PDB entry 8T7R | X-ray diffraction, 3.84 A resolution | chains a and b of the 50 polymer chains in the assembly

[Chain a]
Molecule: MHC class I antigen (Fragment)
Source organism: Homo sapiens
UniProt: F6IQR9 (F6IQR9_HUMAN); residues 1-274 here correspond to UniProt positions 25-298 (UniProt number = residue number + 24)
Chain sequence (274 residues; row label = number of the first residue in the row):
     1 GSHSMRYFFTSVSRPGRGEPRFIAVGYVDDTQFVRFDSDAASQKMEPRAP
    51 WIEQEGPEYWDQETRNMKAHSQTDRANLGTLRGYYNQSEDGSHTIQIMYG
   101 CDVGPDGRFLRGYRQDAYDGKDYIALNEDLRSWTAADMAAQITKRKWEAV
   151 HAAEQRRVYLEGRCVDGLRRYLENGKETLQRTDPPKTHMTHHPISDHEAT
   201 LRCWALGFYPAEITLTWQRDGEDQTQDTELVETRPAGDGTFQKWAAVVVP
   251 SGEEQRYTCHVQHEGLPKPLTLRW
Unresolved in the structure: 183-274
Disulfides: Cys-101/Cys-164
What the authors report for this chain:
  - specificity-determining residues: Val-158, Arg-163, Asp-166
  - mutagenesis - V158A, R163T, D166E: decreased binding to appAbs

[Chain b]
Molecule: Beta-2-microglobulin
Source organism: Homo sapiens
UniProt: P61769 (B2MG_HUMAN); residues 1-99 here correspond to UniProt positions 21-119 (UniProt number = residue number + 20)
Chain sequence (99 residues; numbered 1 to 99; the number before each row is that of its first residue):
     1 IQRTPKIQVYSRHPAENGKSNFLNCYVSGFHPSDIEVDLLKNGERIEKVE
    51 HSDLSFSKDWSFYLLYYTEFTPTEKDEYACRVNHVTLSQPKIVKWDRDM
Disulfides: Cys-25/Cys-80
Curated features (UniProtKB/Swiss-Prot):
  - modified residue: Gln-2 (Pyrrolidone carboxylic acid)
  - glycosylation: Ile-1 (N-linked (Glc) (glycation) isoleucine), Lys-19 (N-linked (Glc) (glycation) lysine), Lys-41 (N-linked (Glc) (glycation) lysine), Lys-48 (N-linked (Glc) (glycation) lysine), Lys-58 (N-linked (Glc) (glycation) lysine), Lys-91 (N-linked (Glc) (glycation) lysine), Lys-94 (N-linked (Glc) (glycation) lysine)

[Chain a / chain b interface]
Contacting residue pairs (28):
  Phe-8(a) with Ser-55(b); Phe-56(b), hydrophobic
  Phe-9(a) with Phe-56(b)
  Thr-10(a) with Leu-54(b); Phe-56(b); Phe-62(b)
  Val-12(a) with Ser-33(b)
  Ile-23(a) with Leu-54(b)
  Val-25(a) with Asp-53(b); Leu-54(b)
  Tyr-27(a) with Ser-55(b); Tyr-63(b), hydrogen bond
  Gln-32(a) with Asp-53(b), hydrogen bond
  Arg-35(a) with Asp-53(b), salt bridge
  Thr-94(a) with His-31(b)
  Gln-96(a) with His-31(b), hydrogen bond; Phe-56(b); Trp-60(b), hydrogen bond (side chain-backbone); Phe-62(b)
  Ile-97(a) with Phe-56(b)
  Met-98(a) with Phe-56(b), hydrophobic
  Gln-115(a) with Lys-58(b); Trp-60(b)
  Ala-117(a) with Trp-60(b)
  Asp-119(a) with His-31(b)
  Gly-120(a) with His-31(b); Trp-60(b)
  Asp-122(a) with Trp-60(b), hydrogen bond
Other interface residues (no listed pair), chain a (20 interface residues in all): Arg-48, Asp-116
Other interface residues (no listed pair), chain b (12 interface residues in all): Ile-1, Asp-59

[Overview]
Chain a and chain b form an interface of 20 and 12 residues respectively; the contacts include 5 hydrogen
bonds and 1 salt bridge. Among the polar pairs are Arg-35(a)/Asp-53(b), Tyr-27(a)/Tyr-63(b) and
Gln-32(a)/Asp-53(b). From the paper: V158A, R163T and D166E of chain a reduce binding to appAbs; specificity
determinants Val-158(a), Arg-163(a) and Asp-166(a).
Chain a is MHC class I antigen (Fragment) and chain b is Beta-2-microglobulin, both from Homo sapiens; the
structure, Crystal structure of human leukocyte antigen A*0101 in complex with the Fab of alloreactive
antibody E07, was determined by X-ray diffraction, deposited together with 8T6M.
